4BG4 - chain A; structure by X-ray diffraction, 1.60 A resolution.

== Chain A ==
Molecule: Arginine kinase
Organism: Litopenaeus vannamei
Notes: EC 2.7.3.3
UniProt: Q004B5 (Q004B5_LITVA); residues 1-356 here = UniProt positions 1-356
Amino-acid sequence (356 residues; row label = number of the first residue in the row):
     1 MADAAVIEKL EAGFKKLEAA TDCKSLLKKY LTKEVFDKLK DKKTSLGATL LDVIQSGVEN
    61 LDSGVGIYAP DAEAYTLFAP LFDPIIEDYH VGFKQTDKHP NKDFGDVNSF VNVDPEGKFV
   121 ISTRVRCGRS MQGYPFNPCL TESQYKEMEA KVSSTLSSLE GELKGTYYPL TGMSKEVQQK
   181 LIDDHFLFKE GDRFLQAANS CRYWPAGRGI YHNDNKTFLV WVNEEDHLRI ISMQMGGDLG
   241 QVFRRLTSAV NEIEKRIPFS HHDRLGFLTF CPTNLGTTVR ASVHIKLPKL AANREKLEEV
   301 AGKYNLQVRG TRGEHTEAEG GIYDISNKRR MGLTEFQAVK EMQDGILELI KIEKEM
Glycans and other covalent adducts: beta-mercaptoethanol (BME) linked to Cys-139
Modified / non-standard residues: Cys-201 (s-hydroxycysteine; CSO)
Sequence notes: conflict Lys-43 (Arg in Q004B5), Met-131 (Leu in Q004B5), Ser-200 (Ala in Q004B5)
Ligand contacts:
  - ADP (adenosine-5'-diphosphate): Ser-122, Thr-123, Arg-124, Arg-126, Ile-182, His-185, Phe-186, Leu-187, Trp-221, Arg-229, Met-233, Arg-280, Ser-282, Val-283, His-284, Arg-309, Thr-311, Arg-312, Gly-313, Glu-314, Asp-324
  - arginine (ARG): Ser-63, Gly-64, Val-65, Gly-66, Tyr-68, Phe-194, Glu-225, Cys-271, Thr-273, Asn-274, Glu-314, His-315
UniProt features mapped onto this chain:
  - binding site (L-arginine): Gly-64 to Tyr-68, Glu-225, Cys-271, Glu-314
  - binding site (ATP): Ser-122 to Arg-126, His-185, Arg-229, Arg-280 to His-284, Arg-309 to Glu-314
What the authors report for this chain:
  - conformationally variable residues (loop rearrangement): Gly-310 to Glu-319
  - catalytic residues: Glu-225, Cys-271, Glu-314 (citing earlier work)
  - binding site for arginine: Tyr-68, Glu-225, Glu-314

== Summary ==
Chain A binds ADP and arginine. From UniProt: 8 L-arginine-binding residues and 18 ATP-binding residues. From
the paper: catalytic residues Glu-225, Cys-271 and Glu-314; a binding site for arginine at Tyr-68, Glu-225 and
Glu-314.
Chain A is Arginine kinase (Litopenaeus vannamei); the structure, Crystal structure of Litopenaeus vannamei
arginine kinase in a ternary analog complex with arginine, ADP-Mg and ..., was determined by X-ray diffraction
(same publication as 4BHL).
